PDB entry 5ZWV | X-ray diffraction, 2.10 A resolution | chains B and A

== Chain B (and A) ==
Molecule: Est-Y29
Notes: engineered mutation(s): F125W; chain A of this document is another copy of the same molecule, construct and numbering; everything in this record applies to it too
Amino-acid sequence (401 residues; row label = number of the first residue in the row; numbers below 1 keep their minus sign (Met-11 is residue -11)):
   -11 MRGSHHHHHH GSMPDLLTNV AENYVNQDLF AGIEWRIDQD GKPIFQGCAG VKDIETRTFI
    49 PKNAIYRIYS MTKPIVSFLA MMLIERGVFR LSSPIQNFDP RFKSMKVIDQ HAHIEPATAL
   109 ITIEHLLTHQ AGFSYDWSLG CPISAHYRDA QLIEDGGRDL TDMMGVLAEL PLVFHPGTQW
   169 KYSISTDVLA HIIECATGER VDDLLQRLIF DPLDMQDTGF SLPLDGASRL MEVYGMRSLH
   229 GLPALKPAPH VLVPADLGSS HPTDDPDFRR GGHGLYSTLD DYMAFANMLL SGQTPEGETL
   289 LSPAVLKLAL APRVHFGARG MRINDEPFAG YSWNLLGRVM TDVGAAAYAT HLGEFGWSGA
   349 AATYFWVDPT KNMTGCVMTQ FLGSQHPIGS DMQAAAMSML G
Unresolved in the structure: -11 to 0

== Interface between chain B and chain A ==
Residue-residue contacts (38; chain B residue first):
  Lys94(B) - Lys234(A)
  Ile96(B) - Leu127(A)  hydrophobic
  Asp97(B) - Gly128(A)
  Gln98(B) - Gln98(A)
  Gln98(B) - Gly128(A)
  His99(B) - Asp313(A)
  Ala100(B) - Leu127(A)  hydrogen bond (backbone-backbone)
  Ala100(B) - Asn312(A)
  Ala100(B) - Asp313(A)
  His101(B) - Arg307(A)  hydrogen bond
  His101(B) - Asp313(A)  salt bridge
  Ile102(B) - Leu233(A)
  Leu127(B) - Ile96(A)  hydrophobic
  Leu127(B) - Ala100(A)  hydrogen bond (backbone-backbone)
  Gly128(B) - Asp97(A)
  Gly128(B) - Gln98(A)
  Gly128(B) - Pro130(A)
  Pro130(B) - Gly128(A)
  Ala133(B) - Arg136(A)
  Ala133(B) - Leu230(A)
  His134(B) - Leu230(A)
  His134(B) - Pro231(A)  hydrogen bond (side chain-backbone)
  His134(B) - Leu233(A)
  Arg136(B) - Ala133(A)
  Asp137(B) - Leu230(A)
  Pro159(B) - Leu233(A)
  Leu230(B) - Ala133(A)
  Leu230(B) - His134(A)
  Leu230(B) - Asp137(A)
  Pro231(B) - His134(A)  hydrogen bond (backbone-side chain)
  Leu233(B) - Ile102(A)
  Leu233(B) - His134(A)
  Leu233(B) - Pro159(A)
  Arg307(B) - His101(A)  hydrogen bond
  Asn312(B) - Ala100(A)
  Asp313(B) - His99(A)
  Asp313(B) - Ala100(A)
  Asp313(B) - His101(A)  salt bridge
Other interface residues (no listed pair), chain B (26 interface residues in all): Cys129, Ile131, Leu158, Lys169
Other interface residues (no listed pair), chain A (26 interface residues in all): Cys129, Ile131, Leu158, Lys169

== In short ==
The chain B/chain A interface involves 26 residues from each chain, with 6 hydrogen bonds and 2 salt bridges.
Among the polar pairs are His101(B)-Asp313(A), His101(B)-Arg307(A) and His134(B)-Pro231(A).
Both chains are Est-Y29. Entry 5ZWV (Structural Basis for the Enantioselectivity of Est-Y29 toward
(S)-ketoprofen) was determined by X-ray diffraction together with 5ZWQ and 5ZWR from the same study.
